Entry 7JPO (electron microscopy, 3.20 A resolution); this record covers chains A and D of the 5 polymer chains in the assembly.

Chain A:
Name: Origin recognition complex subunit 1
From: Homo sapiens
UniProtKB: Q13415 (ORC1_HUMAN); numbering as in UniProt (aligned over 471-861)
Sequence (392 residues; each row starts with the number of its first residue):
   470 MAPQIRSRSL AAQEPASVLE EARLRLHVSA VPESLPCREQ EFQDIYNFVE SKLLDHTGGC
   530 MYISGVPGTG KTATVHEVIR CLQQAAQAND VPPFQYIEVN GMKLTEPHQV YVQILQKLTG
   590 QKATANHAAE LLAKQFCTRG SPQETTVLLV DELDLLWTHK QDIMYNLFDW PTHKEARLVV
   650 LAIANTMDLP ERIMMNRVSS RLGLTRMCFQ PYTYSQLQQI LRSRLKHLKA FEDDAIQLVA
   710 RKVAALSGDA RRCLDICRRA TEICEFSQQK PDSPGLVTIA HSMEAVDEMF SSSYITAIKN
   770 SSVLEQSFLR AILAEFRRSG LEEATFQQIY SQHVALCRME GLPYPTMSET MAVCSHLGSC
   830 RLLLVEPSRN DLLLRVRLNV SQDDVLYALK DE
Not modelled in the structure: 470-485, 606-613, 664-672, 738-743, 861
Sequence notes: initiating methionine (470)
Metal / ion sites: Mg2+: Thr541 (together with ATP)
Ligand contacts: ATP (adenosine-5'-triphosphate): Val497, Val500, Pro501, Leu504, Pro505, Arg507, Val535, Pro536, Gly537, Thr538, Gly539, Lys540, Thr541, Ala542, Asp620, Glu621, Asn654, Tyr681, Ile689, Arg693, Ala719, Arg720, Leu723
UniProt features mapped onto this chain:
  - binding site (ATP): Val500, Gly534 to Ala542, Glu621, Asn654, Arg720
  - binding site (Mg(2+)): Asp620, Glu621
  - modified residue: Ser478 (Phosphoserine)
  - natural variant: Arg666 (R666W: In MGORS1), Arg720 (R720Q: In MGORS1)
  - mutagenesis: Asp620 (D620A: Abolished ATPase activity)
Reported in the primary citation:
  - binding site for ATP: Arg720

Chain D:
Name: Origin recognition complex subunit 4
From: Homo sapiens
UniProtKB: O43929 (ORC4_HUMAN); residue numbers follow UniProt; this construct covers 1-436
Sequence (436 residues; numbered 1 to 436; the number before each row is that of its first residue):
     1 MSSRKSKSNS LIHTECLSQV QRILRERFCR QSPHSNLFGV QVQYKHLSEL LKRTALHGES
    61 NSVLIIGPRG SGKTMLINHA LKELMEIEEV SENVLQVHLN GLLQINDKIA LKEITRQLNL
   121 ENVVGDKVFG SFAENLSFLL EALKKGDRTS SCPVIFILDE FDLFAHHKNQ TLLYNLFDIS
   181 QSAQTPIAVI GLTCRLDILE LLEKRVKSRF SHRQIHLMNS FGFPQYVKIF KEQLSLPAEF
   241 PDKVFAEKWN ENVQYLSEDR SVQEVLQKHF NISKNLRSLH MLLMLALNRV TASHPFMTAV
   301 DLMEASQLCS MDSKANIVHG LSVLEICLII AMKHLNDIYE EEPFNFQMVY NEFQKFVQRK
   361 AHSVYNFEKP VVMKAFEHLQ QLELIKPMER TSGNSQREYQ LMKLLLDNTQ IMNALQKYPN
   421 CPTDVRQWAT SSLSWL
Not modelled in the structure: 1-16, 143-151, 432-436
Metal / ion sites: Mg2+: Thr74 (together with ATP)
Ligand contacts: ATP (adenosine-5'-triphosphate): Gln31, His34, Asn36, Leu37, Phe38, Val40, Pro68, Arg69, Gly70, Ser71, Gly72, Lys73, Thr74, Met75, Leu276, Arg277, His280
UniProt features mapped onto this chain:
  - binding site (ATP): Gly67 to Thr74
  - modified residue: Lys7 (N6-methyllysine)
  - natural variant: Tyr174 (Y174C: In MGORS2)
  - mutagenesis: Lys73 (K73A/E: Impairs ORC complex formation), Asp159 to Glu160 (Impairs ORC complex formation)
Reported in the primary citation:
  - binding site for ATP: Arg205, Arg209

How chain A and chain D interact:
Pairs across the interface (73):
  Arg492(A) - Glu59(D)  salt bridge
  His496(A) - Ser60(D)
  Val497(A) - Gln181(D)
  Ser498(A) - Gln181(D)  hydrogen bond (backbone-backbone)
  Ser498(A) - Ser182(D)
  Met571(A) - Asn169(D)
  Met571(A) - Thr171(D)
  Met571(A) - Tyr174(D)  hydrophobic
  Met571(A) - Glu203(D)
  Met571(A) - Arg205(D)
  Lys572(A) - Ser131(D)
  Lys572(A) - Phe132(D)  hydrogen bond (backbone-backbone)
  Lys572(A) - Ala133(D)
  Lys572(A) - Asn175(D)
  Lys572(A) - Asp178(D)  salt bridge
  Leu573(A) - Ser131(D)
  Thr574(A) - Phe132(D)
  Gln578(A) - Gly130(D)  hydrogen bond (side chain-backbone)
  Gln582(A) - Gly130(D)
  Gln582(A) - Ser131(D)
  Glu621(A) - Tyr174(D)
  Glu621(A) - Arg205(D)  salt bridge
  Leu624(A) - Asn169(D)
  Asn654(A) - Arg205(D)  hydrogen bond
  Arg720(A) - Ser208(D)  hydrogen bond
  Arg720(A) - Arg209(D)
  Arg721(A) - His212(D)  hydrogen bond
  Asp724(A) - Ser211(D)
  Arg727(A) - Glu59(D)  salt bridge
  Arg727(A) - Asn61(D)
  Arg728(A) - His46(D)
  Arg728(A) - Arg213(D)
  Glu731(A) - Arg53(D)  salt bridge
  Glu731(A) - Arg213(D)
  Phe735(A) - Lys45(D)
  Glu757(A) - His46(D)
  Met758(A) - His212(D)
  Met758(A) - Arg213(D)
  Ser762(A) - Leu196(D)
  Ser762(A) - His216(D)  hydrogen bond
  Tyr763(A) - Leu196(D)
  Tyr763(A) - Asp197(D)
  Tyr763(A) - Glu200(D)
  Thr765(A) - Met218(D)  hydrogen bond
  Ala766(A) - Leu196(D)  hydrophobic
  Asn769(A) - Met218(D)  hydrogen bond
  Asn769(A) - Asn219(D)
  Asn769(A) - Ser220(D)
  Asn769(A) - Lys274(D)  hydrogen bond (backbone-side chain)
  Ser771(A) - Asn271(D)  hydrogen bond (side chain-backbone)
  Ser771(A) - Ile272(D)  hydrogen bond (side chain-backbone)
  Val772(A) - Asn271(D)
  Leu773(A) - Asn271(D)
  Leu773(A) - Ile272(D)  hydrophobic
  Gln796(A) - Asp407(D)
  Leu811(A) - Asn271(D)
  Tyr813(A) - Thr409(D)  hydrogen bond
  Met816(A) - Asp407(D)
  Met816(A) - Gln410(D)
  Ser817(A) - Met311(D)  hydrogen bond (side chain-backbone)
  Ser817(A) - Asp312(D)  hydrogen bond
  Glu818(A) - Ile272(D)
  His825(A) - Pro68(D)
  Cys829(A) - Cys194(D)
  Cys829(A) - Leu196(D)
  Arg830(A) - Arg195(D)
  Arg830(A) - Asp197(D)
  Leu831(A) - Leu196(D)  hydrophobic
  Asn839(A) - Lys386(D)
  Asp840(A) - Lys314(D)  salt bridge
  Asp840(A) - Leu405(D)
  Leu841(A) - Leu405(D)
  Leu841(A) - Leu406(D)
Also at the interface, not in a pair above, chain A (54 interface residues in all): Pro536, Asn569, Lys591, Glu734, Ser770, Glu774, Tyr799, Thr815, Ser828, Leu842, Asn848
Also at the interface, not in a pair above, chain D (56 interface residues in all): Glu49, Gln170, Ser180, Lys204, Lys268, Phe270, Ser273, Ser313, Lys403, Leu404

Summary:
Chain A and chain D form an interface of 54 and 56 residues respectively, with 15 hydrogen bonds and 6 salt
bridges. Polar contacts include Arg492(A)-Glu59(D), Lys572(A)-Asp178(D) and Glu621(A)-Arg205(D). Chain A binds
ATP. Bound to chain D: ATP. The paper reports a binding site for ATP at Arg720(A) and Arg205(D) among others.
Here chain A is Origin recognition complex subunit 1 and chain D is Origin recognition complex subunit 4, both
from Homo sapiens. Entry 7JPO (ORC-O1AAA: Human Origin Recognition Complex (ORC) with dynamic/unresolved ORC2
WH) was determined by electron microscopy, deposited together with 7JPP, 7JPR, 7JPS and 7JPQ.
